6ZW0 - chains A and C of the 4 polymer chains in the assembly; structure by X-ray diffraction, 3.05 A resolution.

# Chain A
Protein: Connectase MJ0548
Source organism: Methanocaldococcus jannaschii
Reference sequence: Q57968 (Y548_METJA); residues 1-292 here correspond to UniProt positions 2-293 (UniProt number = residue number + 1)
Chain sequence (300 residues; numbered 1 to 300; the number before each row is that of its first residue):
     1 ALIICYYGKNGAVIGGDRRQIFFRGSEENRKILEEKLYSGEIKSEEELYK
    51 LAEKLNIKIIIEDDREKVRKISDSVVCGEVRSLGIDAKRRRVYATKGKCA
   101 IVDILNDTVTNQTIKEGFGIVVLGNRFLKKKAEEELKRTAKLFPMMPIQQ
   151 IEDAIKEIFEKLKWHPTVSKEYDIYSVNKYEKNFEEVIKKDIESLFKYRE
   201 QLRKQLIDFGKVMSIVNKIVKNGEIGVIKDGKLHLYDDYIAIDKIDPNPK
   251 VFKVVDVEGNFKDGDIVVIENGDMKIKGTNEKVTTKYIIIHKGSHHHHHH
Not modelled in the structure: 300
Construct notes: engineered mutation Ala1 (Ser2 in Q57968); expression tag (293-300)
Small-molecule neighbours: QRE (2-[3,6-bis(oxidanyl)-9H-xanthen-9-yl]-5-[(6-oxidanyl-6-oxidanylidene-hexyl)carbamothioylamino]benzoic acid): Arg81, Leu83, Ala87, Arg89, Leu195, Tyr198, Arg199, Leu202

# Chain C
Protein: Tetrahydromethanopterin S-methyltransferase subunit A
Notes: EC 2.1.1.86
Reference sequence: Q58261 (MTRA_METJA); residues 1-30 here correspond to UniProt positions 140-169 (UniProt number = residue number + 139)
Chain sequence (30 residues; numbered 1 to 30; the number before each row is that of its first residue):
     1 EDIGKITQAIKECLSKDPGAIDEDPFIIEL
Not modelled in the structure: 1-4

# Interface between chain A and chain C
Residue-residue contacts (60; chain A residue first):
  Tyr6(A) - Leu30(C)  hydrophobic
  Gln20(A) - Lys16(C)
  Gln20(A) - Asp17(C)
  Ile21(A) - Ser15(C)
  Ile21(A) - Lys16(C)
  Ile21(A) - Asp17(C)  hydrogen bond (backbone-backbone)
  Phe22(A) - Ser15(C)
  Phe22(A) - Lys16(C)
  Phe23(A) - Cys13(C)
  Phe23(A) - Leu14(C)
  Phe23(A) - Ser15(C)  hydrogen bond (backbone-backbone)
  Phe23(A) - Pro18(C)
  Arg30(A) - Glu12(C)  hydrogen bond (side chain-backbone)
  Arg30(A) - Cys13(C)  hydrogen bond (side chain-backbone)
  Arg30(A) - Ser15(C)
  Glu34(A) - Pro18(C)
  Glu34(A) - Gly19(C)  hydrogen bond (side chain-backbone)
  Tyr38(A) - Asp17(C)
  Tyr38(A) - Pro18(C)  hydrogen bond (side chain-backbone)
  Tyr38(A) - Gly19(C)
  Tyr38(A) - Ala20(C)
  Val80(A) - Ile21(C)  hydrophobic
  Arg81(A) - Lys16(C)  hydrogen bond (backbone-side chain)
  Arg81(A) - Asp17(C)
  Arg81(A) - Ile21(C)
  Ser82(A) - Lys16(C)
  Ser82(A) - Asp17(C)  hydrogen bond (side chain-backbone)
  Ser82(A) - Pro18(C)
  Ser82(A) - Gly19(C)
  Ser82(A) - Ile21(C)
  Leu83(A) - Ser15(C)
  Leu83(A) - Lys16(C)  hydrogen bond (backbone-backbone)
  Gly84(A) - Lys11(C)
  Lys88(A) - Ile21(C)  hydrogen bond (side chain-backbone)
  Arg90(A) - Ile21(C)  hydrogen bond (side chain-backbone)
  Arg90(A) - Glu23(C)  hydrogen bond (side chain-backbone)
  Arg90(A) - Asp24(C)
  Arg90(A) - Pro25(C)
  Lys115(A) - Ile27(C)
  Lys115(A) - Glu29(C)
  Phe118(A) - Glu29(C)
  Phe118(A) - Leu30(C)  hydrogen bond (backbone-backbone)
  Gly119(A) - Ile28(C)
  Gly119(A) - Leu30(C)
  Ile120(A) - Phe26(C)
  Ile120(A) - Ile27(C)
  Ile120(A) - Ile28(C)  hydrogen bond (backbone-backbone)
  Val121(A) - Phe26(C)
  Val122(A) - Pro25(C)
  Val122(A) - Phe26(C)  hydrogen bond (backbone-backbone)
  Leu123(A) - Pro25(C)  hydrophobic
  Gly124(A) - Ala20(C)
  Asn125(A) - Ala20(C)
  Arg126(A) - Glu23(C)  salt bridge
  Lys129(A) - Glu23(C)  hydrogen bond (side chain-backbone)
  Lys129(A) - Asp24(C)  hydrogen bond (side chain-backbone)
  Lys129(A) - Phe26(C)
  Glu133(A) - Phe26(C)
  Ala140(A) - Leu30(C)
  Lys141(A) - Leu30(C)
Also at the interface, not in a pair above, chain A (39 interface residues in all): Tyr7, Arg24, Gly25, Glu27, Ile85, Arg89, Ile101, Leu136, Pro144, Leu206
Also at the interface, not in a pair above, chain C (20 interface residues in all): Thr7

# In short
The interface between chain A and chain C involves 39 residues on one side and 20 on the other; the contacts
include 17 hydrogen bonds and 1 salt bridge. Polar contacts include Arg126(A)-Glu23(C), Arg30(A)-Glu12(C) and
Arg30(A)-Cys13(C). Bound to chain A: compound QRE.
Here chain A is Connectase MJ0548 (Methanocaldococcus jannaschii) and chain C is Tetrahydromethanopterin
S-methyltransferase subunit A. Entry 6ZW0 (Connectase MJ0548 from Methanocaldococcus jannaschii in complex
with an MtrA-derived peptide) was determined by X-ray diffraction.
